2C4Z - chains A and R of the 5 polymer chains in the assembly; structure by X-ray diffraction, 2.60 A resolution.

Chain A:
Molecule: Coat protein
From: Enterobacterio phage MS2
UniProt: P03612 (COAT_BPMS2); residue numbers follow UniProt; this construct covers 1-129
Chain sequence (129 residues; row label = number of the first residue in the row):
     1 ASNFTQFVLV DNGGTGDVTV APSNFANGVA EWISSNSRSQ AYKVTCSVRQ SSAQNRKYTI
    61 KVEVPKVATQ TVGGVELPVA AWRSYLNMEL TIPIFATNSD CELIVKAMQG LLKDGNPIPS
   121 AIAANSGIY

Chain R:
Molecule: 19-nt RNA strand
Sequence (19 nucleotides; numbered 1 to 19; the number before each row is that of its first residue):
     1 ACAUGAGGAX XACCCAUGU
Unresolved in the structure: 1, 19
Modified residues: SUR (1-(beta-D-ribofuranosyl)-2-thio-uracil-5'-phosphate) at position 10; SUR (1-(beta-D-ribofuranosyl)-2-thio-uracil-5'-phosphate) at position 11

How chain A and chain R interact:
Pairs across the interface (14):
  Val29(A) - A12(R)  base contact
  Lys43(A) - A12(R)  salt bridge to the phosphate
  Thr45(A) - A12(R)  hydrogen bond to the base
  Cys46(A) - A12(R)  base contact
  Ser47(A) - A12(R)  hydrogen bond to the base
  Arg49(A) - C2(R)  hydrogen bond to the phosphate
  Arg49(A) - A3(R)  salt bridge to the phosphate
  Ser51(A) - C2(R)  phosphate contact
  Ser51(A) - A3(R)  phosphate contact
  Thr59(A) - A12(R)  hydrogen bond to the base
  Lys61(A) - A12(R)  base contact
  Glu63(A) - SUR_11(R)  hydrogen bond to the sugar
  Tyr85(A) - SUR_11(R)  hydrogen bond to the phosphate
  Asn87(A) - SUR_11(R)  base contact
Interface residues without a listed pair, chain A (13 interface residues in all): Ile60
Interface residues without a listed pair, chain R (7 interface residues in all): A9, SUR_10, C13

In short:
The interface between chain A and chain R involves 13 residues on one side and 7 on the other, with 6 hydrogen
bonds and 2 salt bridges. Among the polar pairs are Thr45(A)-A12(R), Ser47(A)-A12(R) and Thr59(A)-A12(R).
Here chain A is Coat protein (Enterobacterio phage MS2) and chain R is a 19-nt RNA strand. Entry 2C4Z (MS2-RNA
hairpin (2SU -5-6) complex) was determined by X-ray diffraction together with 2C4Y, 2C50, 2C51, 2C4Q and 2BU1
from the same study.
